Entry 8ICK (X-ray diffraction, 2.70 A resolution); this record covers chains P and A of the 3 polymer chains in the assembly.

Chain P:
Molecule: 8-nt DNA strand
Sequence (8 nucleotides; row label = number of the first residue in the row):
     1 TCTAATGA
Bound ions: Na+: DT6 (shared with Thr101(A), Val103(A), Ile106(A) of chain A)

Chain A:
Molecule: Protein (DNA polymerase beta (e.c.2.7.7.7))
Source organism: Homo sapiens
UniProtKB: P06746 (DPOB_HUMAN); residues 2-335 here correspond to UniProt positions 1-334 (UniProt number = residue number - 1)
Sequence (335 residues; row label = number of the first residue in the row):
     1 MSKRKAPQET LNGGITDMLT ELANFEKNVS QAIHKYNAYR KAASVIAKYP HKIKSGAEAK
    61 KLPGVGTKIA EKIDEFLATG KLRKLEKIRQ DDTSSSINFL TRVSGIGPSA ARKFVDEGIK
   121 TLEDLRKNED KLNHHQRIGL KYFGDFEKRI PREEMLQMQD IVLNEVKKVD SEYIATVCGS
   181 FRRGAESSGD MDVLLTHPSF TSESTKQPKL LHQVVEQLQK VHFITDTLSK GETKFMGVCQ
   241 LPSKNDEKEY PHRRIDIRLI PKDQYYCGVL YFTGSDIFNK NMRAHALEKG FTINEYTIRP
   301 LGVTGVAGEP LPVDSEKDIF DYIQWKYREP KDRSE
Not modelled in the structure: 1-8
Bound ions: Na+ site 1: Lys60, Leu62, Val65; Na+ site 2: Thr101, Val103, Ile106 (shared with DT6(P) of chain P); Mn2+ site 1: Asp190 (together with 2'-deoxyadenosine 5'-triphosphate)
Ligand contacts: 2'-deoxyadenosine 5'-triphosphate (DTP): Arg149, Gly179, Ser180, Arg183, Ser187, Ser188, Gly189, Asp190
UniProt features mapped onto this chain:
  - binding site (K(+)): Lys61
  - binding site (Na(+)): Lys61

How chain P and chain A interact:
Residue-residue contacts (16; chain P residue first):
  DA4(P) - Ser109(A)  phosphate contact
  DA5(P) - Gly105(A)  phosphate contact
  DA5(P) - Ile106(A)  phosphate contact
  DA5(P) - Gly107(A)  hydrogen bond to the phosphate
  DA5(P) - Pro108(A)  phosphate contact
  DA5(P) - Ser109(A)  hydrogen bond to the phosphate
  DA5(P) - Ala110(A)  hydrogen bond to the phosphate
  DT6(P) - Val103(A)  phosphate contact
  DT6(P) - Ser104(A)  phosphate contact
  DT6(P) - Gly105(A)  hydrogen bond to the phosphate
  DT6(P) - Ile106(A)  hydrogen bond to the phosphate
  DT6(P) - Lys234(A)  hydrogen bond to the base
  DG7(P) - Arg254(A)  salt bridge to the phosphate
  DA8(P) - Asp192(A)  phosphate contact
  DA8(P) - Tyr271(A)  phosphate contact
  DA8(P) - Phe272(A)  phosphate contact
Other interface residues (no listed pair), chain A (17 interface residues in all): Thr101, Asp190, Asp256, Arg258

Overview:
The interface between chain P and chain A involves 5 residues on one side and 17 on the other, with 6 hydrogen
bonds and 1 salt bridge. Polar pairs include DT6(P)-Lys234(A), DA5(P)-Gly107(A) and DA5(P)-Ser109(A). Chain A
binds 2'-deoxyadenosine 5'-triphosphate.
Here chain P is an 8-nt DNA strand and chain A is Protein (DNA polymerase beta (e.c.2.7.7.7)) (Homo sapiens).
Entry 8ICK (DNA polymerase beta (pol B) (e.c.2.7.7.7) complexed with seven base pairs of DNA; soaked in the
...) was determined by X-ray diffraction (same publication as 1ZQT, 7ICE, 7ICF, 7ICG, 7ICH, 7ICI and 39
further entries).
